PDB entry 7U5P | X-ray diffraction, 3.14 A resolution | chains A and B

== Chain A ==
Protein: Activin receptor type-2A
Source organism: Homo sapiens
Notes: EC 2.7.11.30
UniProt: P27037 (AVR2A_HUMAN); residue numbers follow UniProt; this construct covers 1-121
Chain sequence (121 residues; row label = number of the first residue in the row):
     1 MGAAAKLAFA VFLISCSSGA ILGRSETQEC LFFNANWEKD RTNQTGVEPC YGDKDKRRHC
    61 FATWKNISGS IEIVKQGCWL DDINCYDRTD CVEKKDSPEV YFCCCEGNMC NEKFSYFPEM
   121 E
Disordered / not traced: 1-26, 121
Curated features (UniProtKB/Swiss-Prot):
  - glycosylation (N-linked (GlcNAc...) asparagine): Asn43, Asn66
Disulfide bonds: Cys30-Cys60, Cys50-Cys78, Cys85-Cys104, Cys91-Cys103, Cys105-Cys110
Covalently attached groups: N-acetylglucosamine (NAG) linked to Asn43, Asn66

== Chain B ==
Protein: Inhibin beta A chain
Source organism: Homo sapiens
UniProt: P08476 (INHBA_HUMAN); residues 311-426 here = UniProt positions 311-426
Chain sequence (116 residues; numbered 311 to 426; the number before each row is that of its first residue):
   311 GLECDGKVNI CCKKQFFVSF KDIGWNDWII APSGYHANYC EGECPSHIAG TSGSSLSFHS
   371 TVINHYRMRG HSPFANLKSC CVPTKLRPMS MLYYDDGQNI IKKDIQNMIV EECGCS
Disordered / not traced: 357-360
Disulfide bonds: Cys314-Cys322, Cys321-Cys391, Cys350-Cys423, Cys354-Cys425

== Interface between chain A and chain B ==
Residue-residue contacts (18):
  Lys56(A) - Glu421(B)  salt bridge
  Phe61(A) - Lys412(B)
  Thr63(A) - Leu402(B)
  Val74(A) - Ile410(B)  hydrophobic
  Lys75(A) - Ile410(B)
  Cys78(A) - Lys412(B)  hydrogen bond (backbone-side chain)
  Trp79(A) - Ser400(B)
  Trp79(A) - Lys412(B)
  Leu80(A) - Pro398(B)  hydrophobic
  Leu80(A) - Met399(B)
  Leu80(A) - Ser400(B)  hydrogen bond (backbone-side chain)
  Leu80(A) - Asp414(B)
  Asp81(A) - Arg397(B)  salt bridge
  Val100(A) - Ile340(B)  hydrophobic
  Val100(A) - Tyr404(B)
  Val100(A) - Ile410(B)  hydrophobic
  Phe102(A) - Ala341(B)  hydrophobic
  Phe102(A) - Leu402(B)  hydrophobic
Interface residues without a listed pair, chain A (17 interface residues in all): Asn36, Asp53, Lys65, Asp82, Ile83, Asn84
Interface residues without a listed pair, chain B (17 interface residues in all): Pro342, His346, Met401, Asn409, Ile411
Interface features reported in the paper:
  - interface residues, chain A: Phe61(A), Trp79(A), Leu80(A)

== Summary ==
The chain A/chain B interface involves 17 residues from each chain; the contacts include 2 hydrogen bonds and
2 salt bridges. Polar contacts include Lys56(A)-Glu421(B), Asp81(A)-Arg397(B) and Cys78(A)-Lys412(B).
N-acetylglucosamine is covalently linked to Asn43(A) and Asn66(A). The paper reports interface residues
Phe61(A), Trp79(A) and Leu80(A).
Chain A is Activin receptor type-2A and chain B is Inhibin beta A chain, both from Homo sapiens; the
structure, Crystal structure of the activin receptor type-2A ligand binding domain in complex with activin-a,
was determined by X-ray diffraction, deposited together with 7U5O.
